8BGS - chains r and C of the 7 polymer chains in the assembly; structure by electron microscopy, 3.16 A resolution.

== Chain r (and C) ==
Molecule: Microtubule-associated protein tau
Source organism: Homo sapiens
Notes: chain C of this document is another copy of the same molecule, construct and numbering; everything in this record applies to it too
Reference sequence: P10636 (TAU_HUMAN), isoform P10636-8; residues 1-441 here = UniProt positions 1-441
Amino-acid sequence (441 residues; each row starts with the number of its first residue):
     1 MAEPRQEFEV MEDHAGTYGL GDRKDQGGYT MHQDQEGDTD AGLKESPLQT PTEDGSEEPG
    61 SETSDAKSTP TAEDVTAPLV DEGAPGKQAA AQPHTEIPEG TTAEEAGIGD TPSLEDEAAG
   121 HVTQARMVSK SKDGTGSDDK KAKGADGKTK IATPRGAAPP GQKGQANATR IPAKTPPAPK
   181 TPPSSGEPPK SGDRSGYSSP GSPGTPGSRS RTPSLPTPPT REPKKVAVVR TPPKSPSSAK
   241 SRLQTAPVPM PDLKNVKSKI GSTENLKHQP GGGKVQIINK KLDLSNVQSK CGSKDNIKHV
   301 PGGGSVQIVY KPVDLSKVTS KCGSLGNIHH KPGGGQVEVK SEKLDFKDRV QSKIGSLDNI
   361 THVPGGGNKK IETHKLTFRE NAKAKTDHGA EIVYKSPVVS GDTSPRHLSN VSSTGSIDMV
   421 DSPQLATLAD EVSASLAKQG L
Disordered / not traced: 1-304, 380-441
Swiss-Prot annotation at these positions:
  - site (Not glycated): Lys24, Lys44, Lys67
  - modified residue: Ala2 (N-acetylalanine), Tyr18 (Phosphotyrosine), Tyr29 (Phosphotyrosine), Ser46 (Phosphoserine), Ser61 (Phosphoserine), Thr69 (Phosphothreonine), Thr71 (Phosphothreonine), Thr111 (Phosphothreonine), Ser214 (Phosphoserine)
  - glycosylation (N-linked (Glc) (glycation) lysine): Lys87, Lys383
  - cross-link: Lys44 (Glycyl lysine isopeptide (Lys-Gly) (interchain with G-Cter in ubiquitin))
  - natural variant: Arg5 (R5H: In FTD1; R5L: In PSNP1)

== How chain r and chain C interact ==
Contacting residue pairs (10; chain r residue first):
  Lys331(r) - Gln336(C)
  Lys331(r) - Glu338(C)  salt bridge
  Pro332(r) - Gln336(C)
  Gly333(r) - Gln336(C)
  Gly334(r) - Gly333(C)
  Gly334(r) - Gly334(C)  hydrogen bond (backbone-backbone)
  Gly335(r) - Gly333(C)
  Gln336(r) - Lys331(C)  hydrogen bond (side chain-backbone)
  Gln336(r) - Pro332(C)
  Gln336(r) - Gly333(C)  hydrogen bond (side chain-backbone)
Also at the interface, not in a pair above, chain C (7 interface residues in all): Gly335

== Overview ==
6 residues of chain r and 7 residues of chain C are in contact, with 3 hydrogen bonds and 1 salt bridge. Polar
pairs include Lys331(r)-Glu338(C), Gln336(r)-Lys331(C) and Gln336(r)-Gly333(C).
Chain r and chain C are both Microtubule-associated protein tau (Homo sapiens); the structure, Tau Paired
Helical Filament from Extracellular Vesicles from Alzheimer's disease brain, was determined by electron
microscopy (same publication as 8BGV).
